7OBB - chains A and F of the 15 polymer chains in the assembly; structure by electron microscopy, 3.30 A resolution.

[Chain A]
Molecule: DNA-directed RNA polymerase I subunit RPA1
Organism: Homo sapiens
Notes: EC 2.7.7.6
UniProt: O95602 (RPA1_HUMAN); residue numbers follow UniProt; this construct covers 1-1720
Sequence (1720 residues; each row starts with the number of its first residue):
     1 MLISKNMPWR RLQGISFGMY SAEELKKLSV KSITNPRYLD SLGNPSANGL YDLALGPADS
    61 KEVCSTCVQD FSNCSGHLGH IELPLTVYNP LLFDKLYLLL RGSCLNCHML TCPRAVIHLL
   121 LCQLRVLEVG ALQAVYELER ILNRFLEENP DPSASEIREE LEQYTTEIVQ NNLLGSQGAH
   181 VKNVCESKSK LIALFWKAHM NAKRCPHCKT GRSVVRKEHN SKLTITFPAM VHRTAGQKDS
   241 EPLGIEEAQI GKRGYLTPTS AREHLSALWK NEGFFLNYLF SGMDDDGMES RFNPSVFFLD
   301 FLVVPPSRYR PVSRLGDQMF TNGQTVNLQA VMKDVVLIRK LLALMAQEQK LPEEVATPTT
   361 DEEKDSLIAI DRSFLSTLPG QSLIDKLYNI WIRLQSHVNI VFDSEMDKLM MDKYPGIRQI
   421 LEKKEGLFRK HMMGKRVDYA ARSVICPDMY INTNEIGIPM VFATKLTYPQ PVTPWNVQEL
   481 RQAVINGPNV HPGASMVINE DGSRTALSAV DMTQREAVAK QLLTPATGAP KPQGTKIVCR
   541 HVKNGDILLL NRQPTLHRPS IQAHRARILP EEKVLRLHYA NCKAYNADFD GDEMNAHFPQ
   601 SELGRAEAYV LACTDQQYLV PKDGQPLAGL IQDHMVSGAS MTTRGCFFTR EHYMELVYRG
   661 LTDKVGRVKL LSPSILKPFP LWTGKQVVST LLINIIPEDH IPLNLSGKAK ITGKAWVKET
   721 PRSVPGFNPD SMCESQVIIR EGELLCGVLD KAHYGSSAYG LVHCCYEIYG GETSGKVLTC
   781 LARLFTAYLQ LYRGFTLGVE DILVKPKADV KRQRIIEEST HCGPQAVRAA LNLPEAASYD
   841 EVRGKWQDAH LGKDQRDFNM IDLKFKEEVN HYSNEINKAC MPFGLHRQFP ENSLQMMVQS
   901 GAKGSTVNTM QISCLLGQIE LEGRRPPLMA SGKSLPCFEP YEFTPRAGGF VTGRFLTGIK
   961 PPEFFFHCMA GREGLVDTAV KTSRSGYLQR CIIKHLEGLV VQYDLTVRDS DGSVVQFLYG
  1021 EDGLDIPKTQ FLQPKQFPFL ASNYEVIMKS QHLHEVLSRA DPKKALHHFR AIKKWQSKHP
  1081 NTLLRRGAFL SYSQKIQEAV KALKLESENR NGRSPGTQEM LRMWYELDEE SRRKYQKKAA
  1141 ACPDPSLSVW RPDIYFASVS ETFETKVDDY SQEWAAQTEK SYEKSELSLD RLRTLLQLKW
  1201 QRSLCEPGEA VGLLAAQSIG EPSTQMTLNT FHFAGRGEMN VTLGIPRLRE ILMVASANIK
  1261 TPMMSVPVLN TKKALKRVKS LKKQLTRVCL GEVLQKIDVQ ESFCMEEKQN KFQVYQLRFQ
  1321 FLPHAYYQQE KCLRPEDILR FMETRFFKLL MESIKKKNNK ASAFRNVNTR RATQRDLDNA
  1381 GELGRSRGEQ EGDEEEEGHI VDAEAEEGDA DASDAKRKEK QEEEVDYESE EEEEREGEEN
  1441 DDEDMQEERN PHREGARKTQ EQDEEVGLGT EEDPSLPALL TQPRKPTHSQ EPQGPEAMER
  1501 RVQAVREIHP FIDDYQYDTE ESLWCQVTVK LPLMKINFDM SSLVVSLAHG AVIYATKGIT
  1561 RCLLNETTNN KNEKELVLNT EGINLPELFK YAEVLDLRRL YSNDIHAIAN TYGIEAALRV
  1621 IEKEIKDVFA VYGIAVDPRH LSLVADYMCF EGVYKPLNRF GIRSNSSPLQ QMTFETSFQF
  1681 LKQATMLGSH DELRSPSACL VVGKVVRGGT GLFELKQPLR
Not modelled in the structure: 1-4, 228-253, 284-290, 348-373, 525-535, 982-985, 1230-1238, 1361-1364, 1377-1395, 1402-1500, 1720
Bound ions: Zn2+ site 1: C64, C67, H77; Zn2+ site 2: C104, C107, C205

[Chain F]
Molecule: DNA-directed RNA polymerases I, II, and III subunit RPABC2
Organism: Homo sapiens
UniProt: P61218 (RPAB2_HUMAN); residues 1-127 here = UniProt positions 1-127
Sequence (127 residues; numbered 1 to 127; the number before each row is that of its first residue):
     1 MSDNEDNFDG DDFDDVEEDE GLDDLENAEE EGQENVEILP SGERPQANQK RITTPYMTKY
    61 ERARVLGTRA LQIAMCAPVM VELEGETDPL LIAMKELKAR KIPIIIRRYL PDGSYEDWGV
   121 DELIITD
Not modelled in the structure: 1-49, 127

[How chain A and chain F interact]
Residue-residue contacts - 68 pairs, chain A then chain F:
  P471(A) with A74(F), hydrophobic; M75(F), hydrophobic
  V472(A) with C76(F), hydrogen bond (backbone-side chain)
  T473(A) with A74(F)
  P474(A) with C76(F)
  W475(A) with V79(F); L83(F), hydrophobic; T87(F)
  E479(A) with T87(F)
  E602(A) with G67(F); A70(F); L71(F); L90(F)
  L603(A) with G67(F); L71(F), hydrophobic
  R605(A) with D88(F), salt bridge; L90(F)
  A606(A) with A63(F); G67(F); L90(F), hydrophobic
  E607(A) with A63(F)
  Y609(A) with D88(F); L90(F), hydrophobic
  L611(A) with K59(F); Y60(F), hydrophobic; A63(F), hydrophobic
  Q1002(A) with P111(F)
  Y1003(A) with E61(F), hydrogen bond; R108(F); Y109(F)
  D1004(A) with P111(F)
  R1008(A) with P111(F)
  Q1051(A) with I125(F), hydrogen bond (side chain-backbone); T126(F)
  L1053(A) with Y56(F); I124(F), hydrophobic
  R1059(A) with P55(F); I124(F)
  I1154(A) with I52(F); T53(F)
  L1198(A) with Y56(F)
  R1202(A) with Y56(F)
  E1206(A) with T58(F); K59(F)
  G1208(A) with Y60(F)
  E1209(A) with Y60(F), hydrogen bond
  R1694(A) with P111(F), hydrogen bond (side chain-backbone)
  R1707(A) with Y109(F)
  G1709(A) with Y60(F)
  T1710(A) with Y60(F); R64(F), hydrogen bond (backbone-side chain)
  G1711(A) with R64(F)
  L1712(A) with Y109(F)
  F1713(A) with Y60(F); E61(F); R64(F), hydrogen bond (backbone-side chain); I106(F), hydrophobic; R107(F)
  E1714(A) with R107(F), hydrogen bond (backbone-backbone); Y109(F)
  L1715(A) with T68(F); I104(F), hydrophobic; I106(F), hydrophobic
  K1716(A) with I104(F); I105(F), hydrogen bond (backbone-backbone); R107(F)
  P1718(A) with P103(F); I105(F)
Interface residues without a listed pair, chain A (44 interface residues in all): Q470, N476, L523, V610, K1028, D1153, P1207
Interface residues without a listed pair, chain F (40 interface residues in all): T54, M57, V65, I73, E86, P89, L110

[Overview]
44 residues of chain A and 40 residues of chain F are in contact, with 9 hydrogen bonds and 1 salt bridge.
Polar contacts include R605(A)-D88(F), V472(A)-C76(F) and Y1003(A)-E61(F). The Zn2+ site 1 is built by C64(A),
C67(A) and H77(A).
Here chain A is DNA-directed RNA polymerase I subunit RPA1 and chain F is DNA-directed RNA polymerases I, II,
and III subunit RPABC2, both from Homo sapiens. Entry 7OBB (Cryo-EM structure of human RNA Polymerase I Open
Complex) was determined by electron microscopy together with 7OB9 and 7OBA from the same study.
